Entry 6EI2 (X-ray diffraction, 1.61 A resolution); this record covers chains A and B of the 3 polymer chains in the assembly.

[Chain A]
Molecule: HLA class I histocompatibility antigen, A-68 alpha chain
Organism: Homo sapiens
UniProt: P01891 (1A68_HUMAN); residue numbers follow UniProt; this construct covers 25-299
Chain sequence (276 residues; each row starts with the number of its first residue):
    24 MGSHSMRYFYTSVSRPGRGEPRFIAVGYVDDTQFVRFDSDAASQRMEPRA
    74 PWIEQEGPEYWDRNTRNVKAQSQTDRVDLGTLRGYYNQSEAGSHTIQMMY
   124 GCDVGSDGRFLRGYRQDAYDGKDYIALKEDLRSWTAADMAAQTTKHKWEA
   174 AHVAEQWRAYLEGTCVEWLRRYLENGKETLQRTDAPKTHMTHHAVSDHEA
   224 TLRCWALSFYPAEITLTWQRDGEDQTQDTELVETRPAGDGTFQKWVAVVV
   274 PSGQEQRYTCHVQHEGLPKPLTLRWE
Not modelled in the structure: 24
Differences from the reference sequence: initiating methionine (24)
Disulfides: Cys125-Cys188, Cys227-Cys283
Metal / ion sites: Ni2+ site 1: Gly25, His27; Cd2+ site 1: Asp54, Glu236; Ni2+ site 2: His169, His221; Cd2+ site 2: His175, Glu178, His215

[Chain B]
Molecule: Beta-2-microglobulin
Organism: Homo sapiens
UniProt: P61769 (B2MG_HUMAN); numbering as in UniProt (aligned over 21-119)
Chain sequence (100 residues; numbered 20 to 119; the number before each row is that of its first residue):
    20 MIQRTPKIQVYSRHPAENGKSNFLNCYVSGFHPSDIEVDLLKNGERIEKV
    70 EHSDLSFSKDWSFYLLYYTEFTPTEKDEYACRVNHVTLSQPKIVKWDRDM
Differences from the reference sequence: initiating methionine (20)
Curated features (UniProtKB/Swiss-Prot):
  - modified residue: Gln22 (Pyrrolidone carboxylic acid)
  - glycosylation: Ile21 (N-linked (Glc) (glycation) isoleucine), Lys39 (N-linked (Glc) (glycation) lysine), Lys61 (N-linked (Glc) (glycation) lysine), Lys68 (N-linked (Glc) (glycation) lysine), Lys78 (N-linked (Glc) (glycation) lysine), Lys111 (N-linked (Glc) (glycation) lysine), Lys114 (N-linked (Glc) (glycation) lysine)
  - natural variant: Asp96 (D96N: In AMYLD6)
  - mutagenesis: Asp79 (D79P: Increases tendency towards amyloid formation), Trp80 (W80G: Decreases tendency towards amyloid formation; W80V: Increases tendency towards amyloid formation)
Disulfides: Cys45-Cys100
Metal / ion sites: Co2+: Met20, His51 (together with 1,2-ethanediol); Ni2+: His71 (together with 1,2-ethanediol)

[Chain A / chain B interface]
Pairs across the interface - 50 pairs, chain A then chain B:
  Phe32(A) - Ser75(B)
  Phe32(A) - Phe76(B)
  Tyr33(A) - Phe76(B)
  Thr34(A) - Leu74(B)
  Thr34(A) - Phe76(B)
  Thr34(A) - Phe82(B)
  Val36(A) - Ser53(B)
  Ile47(A) - Leu74(B)
  Val49(A) - Asp73(B)
  Val49(A) - Leu74(B)
  Val49(A) - Ser75(B)
  Tyr51(A) - Tyr83(B)
  Gln56(A) - Asp73(B)  hydrogen bond
  Arg59(A) - Asp73(B)  salt bridge
  Gln120(A) - Phe76(B)
  Gln120(A) - Trp80(B)  hydrogen bond (side chain-backbone)
  Gln120(A) - Phe82(B)
  Met121(A) - Phe76(B)
  Gln139(A) - Trp80(B)
  Asp140(A) - Trp80(B)
  Ala141(A) - Trp80(B)
  Asp143(A) - Met20(B)  hydrogen bond (backbone-backbone)
  Asp143(A) - His51(B)
  Gly144(A) - Trp80(B)
  Lys145(A) - Met20(B)
  Asp146(A) - Trp80(B)  hydrogen bond
  His216(A) - Asp118(B)  salt bridge
  Arg226(A) - Asp118(B)  hydrogen bond (side chain-backbone)
  Arg226(A) - Met119(B)
  Trp228(A) - Asp118(B)
  Trp228(A) - Met119(B)
  Val255(A) - Gln28(B)
  Glu256(A) - Lys26(B)
  Glu256(A) - Gln28(B)  hydrogen bond (backbone-side chain)
  Glu256(A) - Tyr46(B)
  Glu256(A) - Ser48(B)  hydrogen bond
  Arg258(A) - Gln28(B)  hydrogen bond
  Arg258(A) - Tyr30(B)
  Arg258(A) - Met119(B)  hydrogen bond (side chain-backbone)
  Pro259(A) - Tyr30(B)  hydrogen bond (backbone-side chain)
  Pro259(A) - Asn44(B)
  Pro259(A) - Tyr46(B)
  Ala260(A) - Arg32(B)  hydrogen bond (backbone-side chain)
  Ala260(A) - Asn44(B)  hydrogen bond (backbone-side chain)
  Gly261(A) - Arg32(B)
  Gly261(A) - Leu85(B)
  Gln266(A) - Tyr30(B)
  Gln266(A) - Ser31(B)
  Gln266(A) - Arg32(B)  hydrogen bond (side chain-backbone)
  Trp268(A) - Met119(B)  hydrogen bond (side chain-backbone)
Other interface residues (no listed pair), chain A (35 interface residues in all): Arg72, Thr118, Met122, Leu230, Thr257, Asp262
Other interface residues (no listed pair), chain B (24 interface residues in all): His33, Pro34, Asp79

[Overview]
The interface between chain A and chain B involves 35 residues on one side and 24 on the other; the contacts
include 14 hydrogen bonds and 2 salt bridges. Among the polar pairs are Arg59(A)-Asp73(B), His216(A)-Asp118(B)
and Gln56(A)-Asp73(B).
Here chain A is HLA class I histocompatibility antigen, A-68 alpha chain and chain B is Beta-2-microglobulin,
both from Homo sapiens. Entry 6EI2 (Crystal Structure of HLA-A68 presenting a C-terminally extended peptide)
was determined by X-ray diffraction.
